Entry 3J9F (electron microscopy, 9.00 A resolution (very low resolution: no residue pairs are listed; an interface is given only as per-side residue counts)); this record covers chains 2 and 4 of the 7 polymer chains in the assembly.

== Chain 2 ==
Name: Protein VP2
From: Human poliovirus 1 Mahoney
UniProt: P03300 (POLG_POL1M); residues 1-272 here correspond to UniProt positions 70-341 (UniProt number = residue number + 69)
Chain sequence (272 residues; numbered 1 to 272; the number before each row is that of its first residue):
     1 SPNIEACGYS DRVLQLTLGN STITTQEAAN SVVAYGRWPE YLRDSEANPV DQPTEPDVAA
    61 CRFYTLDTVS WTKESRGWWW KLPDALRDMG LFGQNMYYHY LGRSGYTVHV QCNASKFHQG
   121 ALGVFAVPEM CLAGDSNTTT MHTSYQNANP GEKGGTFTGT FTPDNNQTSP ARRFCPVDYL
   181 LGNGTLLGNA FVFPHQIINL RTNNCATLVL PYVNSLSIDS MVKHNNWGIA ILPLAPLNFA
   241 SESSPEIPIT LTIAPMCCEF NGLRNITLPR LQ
Disordered / not traced: 1-5
Curated features (UniProtKB/Swiss-Prot):
  - site: Gln-272 (Cleavage)

== Chain 4 ==
Name: Protein VP4
From: Human poliovirus 1 Mahoney
UniProt: P03300 (POLG_POL1M); numbering as in UniProt (aligned over 2-69)
Chain sequence (69 residues; each row starts with the number of its first residue):
     1 XGAQVSSQKV GAHENSNRAY GGSTINYTTI NYYRDSASNA ASKQDFSQDP SKFTEPIKDV
    61 LIKTAPMLN
Differences from the reference sequence: modified residue (1)
Modified residues: MYR (myristic acid) at position 1
Curated features (UniProtKB/Swiss-Prot):
  - site: Asn-69 (Cleavage)
  - lipidation: Gly-2 (N-myristoyl glycine)
  - mutagenesis: Gly-2 (G2A: 100% loss of myristoylation. Impaired viral assembly), Ala-3 (A3D: 50% loss of myristoylation. Severe reduction in specific infectivity; A3G/L/V: No effect on myristoylation and virus growth; A3H: No effect on myristoylation ...)

== Interface between chain 2 and chain 4 ==
At this resolution (9 A) residue pairs are not listed: 15 residues of chain 2 and 9 of chain 4 lie at the interface.

== Summary ==
Chain 2 and chain 4 form an interface of 15 and 9 residues respectively. From UniProt: 2 mutagenesis sites on
chain 4.
Chain 2 is Protein VP2 and chain 4 is Protein VP4, both from Human poliovirus 1 Mahoney; the structure,
Poliovirus complexed with soluble, deglycosylated poliovirus receptor (Pvr) at 4 degrees C, was determined by
electron microscopy together with 3J8F from the same study.
